PDB entry 7ZFD | X-ray diffraction, 3.39 A resolution | chains E and L of the 3 polymer chains in the assembly

[Chain E]
Name: Spike protein S1
Source organism: Severe acute respiratory syndrome coronavirus 2
UniProtKB: P0DTC2 (SPIKE_SARS2); numbering as in UniProt (aligned over 330-532)
Amino-acid sequence (209 residues; row label = number of the first residue in the row):
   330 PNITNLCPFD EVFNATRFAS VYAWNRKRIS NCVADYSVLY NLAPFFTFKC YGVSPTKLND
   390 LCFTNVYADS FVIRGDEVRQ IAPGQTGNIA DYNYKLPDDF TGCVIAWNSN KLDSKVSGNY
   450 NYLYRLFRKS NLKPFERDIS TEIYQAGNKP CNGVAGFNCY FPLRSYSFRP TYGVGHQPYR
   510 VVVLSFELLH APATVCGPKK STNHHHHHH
Not modelled in the structure: 330-334, 372-373, 517-520, 526-538
Construct notes: variant D339 (Gly in P0DTC2), L371 (Ser in P0DTC2), P373 (Ser in P0DTC2), F375 (Ser in P0DTC2), N417 (Lys in P0DTC2), K440 (Asn in P0DTC2), S446 (Gly in P0DTC2), N477 (Ser in P0DTC2), K478 (Thr in P0DTC2), A484 (Glu in P0DTC2), R493 (Gln in P0DTC2), S496 (Gly in P0DTC2), Y501 (Asn in P0DTC2), H505 (Tyr in P0DTC2); conflict R498 (Gln in P0DTC2); expression tag (533-538)
UniProt features mapped onto this chain:
  - region: R403 to D405 (Integrin-binding motif), N448 to F456 (Immunodominant HLA epitope recognized by the CD8+)
  - glycosylation (N-linked (GlcNAc...) asparagine): N331 (complex), N343 (complex)
  - natural variant: D339 (G339D: In strain: Omicron/BA.1, Omicron/BA.2 and 4 more; this construct carries the variant), R346 (R346K: In strain: Mu/B.1.621; R346T: In strain: Omicron/BQ.1.1, Omicron/XBB.1.5 and 1 more), L368 (L368I: In strain: Omicron/XBB.1.5, Omicron/EG.5.1), L371 (S371L: In strain: Omicron/BA.1; this construct carries the variant), F375 (S375F: In strain: Omicron/BA.1, Omicron/BA.2 and 7 more; this construct carries the variant), T376 (T376A: In strain: Omicron/BA.2, Omicron/BA.2.12.1 and 5 more), D405 (D405N: In strain: Omicron/BA.2, Omicron/BA.2.12.1 and 6 more), R408 (R408S: In strain: Omicron/BA.2, Omicron/BA.2.12.1 and 6 more), N417 (K417N: In strain: Beta/B.1.351, Omicron/BA.1 and 8 more; this construct carries the variant), K440 (N440K: In strain: Omicron/BA.1, Omicron/BA.2 and 7 more; this construct carries the variant), K444 (K444T: In strain: Omicron/BQ.1.1), V445 (V445P: In strain: Omicron/XBB.1.5, Omicron/EG.5.1), 15 further natural variant entries in UniProt
  - mutagenesis: N331 (N331Q: Reduced viral infectivity), N343 (N343Q: Reduced viral infectivity), L452 (L452R: Increased resistance to neutralizing antibodies. Decreases HLA binding to NF9 epitope. Increased binding affinity to human ACE2), Y453 (Y453F: Decreased HLA binding to NF9 epitope. Increased binding affinity to human ACE2), A475 (A475V: Increased resistance to neutralizing antibodies), V483 (V483A: Increased resistance to neutralizing antibodies), F490 (F490L: Increased resistance to neutralizing antibodies and human covalescent sera neutralization), H519 (H519P: Increased resistance to human covalescent sera neutralization)
Disulfide bonds: C336-C361, C379-C432, C391-C525, C480-C488

[Chain L]
Name: Omi-25 light chain
Source organism: Homo sapiens
Amino-acid sequence (214 residues; row label = number of the first residue in the row):
     1 AIQMTQSPSS LSASVGDRVT ITCRTSQTIS SYLNWYQQKP GKAPKLLIYD ASSLQSGVPS
    61 RFSGSGYGTD FTLTISSLQP EDFATYFCQQ SYNTPYAFGQ GTKVEIKRTV AAPSVFIFPP
   121 SDEQLKSGTA SVVCLLNNFY PREAKVQWKV DNALQSGNSQ ESVTEQDSKD STYSLSSTLT
   181 LSKADYEKHK VYACEVTHQG LSSPVTKSFN RGEC
Not modelled in the structure: 214
Disulfide bonds: C23-C88, C134-C194

[Chain E / chain L interface]
Residue-residue contacts (13):
  G416(E) - Y67(L)
  N417(E) - Y67(L)  hydrogen bond (backbone-side chain)
  Y421(E) - S30(L)  hydrogen bond
  Y421(E) - Y67(L)
  L455(E) - Y32(L)  hydrogen bond (backbone-side chain)
  F456(E) - Y32(L)  hydrophobic
  Y473(E) - Y92(L)  hydrogen bond
  A475(E) - N93(L)  hydrogen bond (backbone-side chain)
  G476(E) - N93(L)
  F486(E) - Y96(L)
  N487(E) - N93(L)
  N487(E) - T94(L)  hydrogen bond
  Y489(E) - Y92(L)  hydrogen bond (side chain-backbone)
Interface residues without a listed pair, chain E (12 interface residues in all): D420
Interface residues without a listed pair, chain L (8 interface residues in all): S91

[Overview]
Chain E and chain L form an interface of 12 and 8 residues respectively; the contacts include 7 hydrogen
bonds. Polar pairs include N417(E)-Y67(L), Y421(E)-S30(L) and L455(E)-Y32(L). From UniProt: 8 mutagenesis
sites on chain E.
Chain E is Spike protein S1 (Severe acute respiratory syndrome coronavirus 2) and chain L is Omi-25 light
chain (Homo sapiens); the structure, SARS-CoV-2 Omicron RBD in complex with Omi-25 Fab, was determined by
X-ray diffraction (same publication as 7ZF6, 7ZF7, 7ZFF, 7ZR7, 7ZR8 and 7ZRC).
